Entry 3AO0 (X-ray diffraction, 2.25 A resolution); this record covers chains A and B of the 4 polymer chains in the assembly.

# Chain A
Name: Ethanolamine ammonia-lyase heavy chain
Organism: Escherichia coli
Notes: EC 4.3.1.7
UniProtKB: P0AEJ6 (EUTB_ECOLI); residue numbers follow UniProt; this construct covers 1-453
Chain sequence (453 residues; each row starts with the number of its first residue):
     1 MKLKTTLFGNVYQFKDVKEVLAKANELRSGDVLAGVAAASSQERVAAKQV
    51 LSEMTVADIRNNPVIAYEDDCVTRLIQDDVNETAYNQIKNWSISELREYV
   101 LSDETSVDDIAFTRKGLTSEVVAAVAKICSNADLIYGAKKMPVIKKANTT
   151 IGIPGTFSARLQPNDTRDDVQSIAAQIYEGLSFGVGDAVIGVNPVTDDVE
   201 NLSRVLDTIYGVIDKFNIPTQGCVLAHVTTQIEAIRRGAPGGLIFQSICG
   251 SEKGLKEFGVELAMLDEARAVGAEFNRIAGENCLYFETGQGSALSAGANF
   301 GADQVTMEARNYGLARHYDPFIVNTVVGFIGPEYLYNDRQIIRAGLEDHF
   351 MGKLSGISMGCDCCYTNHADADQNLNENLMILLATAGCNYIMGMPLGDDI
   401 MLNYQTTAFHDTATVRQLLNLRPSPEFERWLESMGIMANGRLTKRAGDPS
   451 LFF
Swiss-Prot annotation at these positions:
  - binding site (substrate): Arg160 to Gln162, Asn193, Glu287, Asp362
  - binding site (adenosylcob(III)alamin): Pro194, Gln246, Ser295, Met401
Residues lining bound ligands:
  - (2S)-2-aminopropan-1-ol (2A1): Arg160, Gln162, Asn193, Leu225, Glu287, Val326, Phe329, Asp362, Met392, Leu402, Tyr404
  - cobalamin (B12): Asn193, Pro194, Val195, Asp197, Leu225, Ala226, His227, Phe245, Gln246, Ser247, Glu257, Phe258, Ser295, Phe329, Ile330, Glu333, Tyr334, Met401, Leu402, Asn403

# Chain B
Name: Ethanolamine ammonia-lyase light chain
Organism: Escherichia coli
Notes: EC 4.3.1.7
UniProtKB: P19636 (EUTC_ECOLI); numbering as in UniProt (aligned over 44-295)
Chain sequence (263 residues; row label = number of the first residue in the row):
    33 MDQSSHHHHHHALDLGSAEAKAWIGVENPHRADVLTELRRSTVARVCTGR
    83 AGPRPRTQALLRFLADHSRSKDTVLKEVPEEWVKAQGLLEVRSEISDKNL
   133 YLTRPDMGRRLCAEAVEALKAQCVANPDVQVVISDGLSTDAITVNYEEIL
   183 PPLMAGLKQAGLKVGTPFFVRYGRVKIEDQIGEILGAKVVILLVGERPGL
   233 GQSESLSCYAVYSPRMATTVEADRTCISNIHQGGTPPVEAAAVIVDLAKR
   283 MLEQKASGINMTR
Unresolved in the structure: 33-43
Construct notes: expression tag (33-43)
Swiss-Prot annotation at these positions:
  - binding site (adenosylcob(III)alamin): Val207, Glu228, Cys258
Residues lining bound ligands: cobalamin (B12): Tyr133, Arg141, Gly168, Leu169, Arg206, Val207, Lys208, Val226, Gly227, Glu228, Arg229, Tyr241, Glu253, Ala254, Arg256, Cys258, Ser260, Asn261

# Interface between chain A and chain B
Contacting residue pairs (95; chain A residue first):
  Leu33(A) - Thr135(B)
  Leu33(A) - Arg136(B)
  Leu33(A) - Pro137(B)
  Leu33(A) - Asp138(B)
  Thr166(A) - Gly265(B)  hydrogen bond (side chain-backbone)
  Arg167(A) - Gly265(B)
  Arg167(A) - Gly266(B)
  Gln171(A) - Ser73(B)  hydrogen bond (backbone-side chain)
  Ser172(A) - Ser73(B)
  Ser172(A) - Thr74(B)  hydrogen bond
  Ala175(A) - Leu70(B)  hydrophobic
  Ala175(A) - Ser73(B)
  Gln176(A) - Thr74(B)
  Gln176(A) - Ala76(B)
  Glu179(A) - Val78(B)
  Glu179(A) - Cys79(B)  hydrogen bond (side chain-backbone)
  Phe183(A) - Arg82(B)
  Lys256(A) - Val252(B)
  Glu257(A) - Lys208(B)  salt bridge
  Glu257(A) - Val252(B)
  Glu257(A) - Glu253(B)  hydrogen bond (side chain-backbone)
  Glu257(A) - Ala254(B)  hydrogen bond (backbone-backbone)
  Gly259(A) - Ala254(B)
  Ser295(A) - Arg141(B)  hydrogen bond (backbone-side chain)
  Ser295(A) - Lys208(B)
  Phe329(A) - Arg229(B)  hydrogen bond (backbone-side chain)
  Ile330(A) - Arg229(B)  hydrogen bond (backbone-side chain)
  Pro332(A) - Leu134(B)
  Glu333(A) - Leu134(B)
  Glu333(A) - Pro137(B)
  Glu333(A) - Arg206(B)  salt bridge
  Tyr365(A) - Phe95(B)
  Tyr365(A) - His99(B)
  Thr366(A) - Arg229(B)
  Asn367(A) - His99(B)  hydrogen bond
  Asn367(A) - Ser102(B)  hydrogen bond
  Asn367(A) - Lys103(B)
  Asn367(A) - Val106(B)
  Asn367(A) - Pro230(B)  hydrogen bond (side chain-backbone)
  Asn367(A) - Gly231(B)  hydrogen bond (side chain-backbone)
  Asn367(A) - Leu232(B)
  His368(A) - Val106(B)
  His368(A) - Leu169(B)
  Ala369(A) - Lys103(B)  hydrogen bond (backbone-side chain)
  Ala371(A) - His99(B)  hydrogen bond (backbone-side chain)
  Asp372(A) - His99(B)
  Gln373(A) - Phe95(B)
  Glu377(A) - Arg86(B)  salt bridge
  Pro395(A) - Arg77(B)
  Pro395(A) - Val78(B)  hydrophobic
  Leu396(A) - Arg77(B)
  Leu396(A) - Pro87(B)  hydrophobic
  Leu396(A) - Ala91(B)  hydrophobic
  Leu396(A) - Phe95(B)
  Asp398(A) - Arg77(B)  salt bridge
  Asp398(A) - Leu232(B)
  Ile400(A) - Val75(B)
  Ile400(A) - Ala76(B)
  Met401(A) - Asn261(B)  hydrogen bond (backbone-side chain)
  Leu402(A) - Arg229(B)  hydrogen bond (backbone-side chain)
  Asn403(A) - Glu228(B)  hydrogen bond
  Asn403(A) - Arg229(B)  hydrogen bond (side chain-backbone)
  Asn403(A) - Pro230(B)
  Asn403(A) - Gly231(B)
  Asn403(A) - Gln234(B)
  Asn403(A) - Ser237(B)
  Gln405(A) - Phe95(B)
  Gln405(A) - His99(B)
  Gln405(A) - Leu232(B)
  His410(A) - Gly81(B)  hydrogen bond (side chain-backbone)
  His410(A) - Pro85(B)
  His410(A) - Arg86(B)
  His410(A) - Pro87(B)
  Asp411(A) - Arg86(B)  salt bridge
  Ala413(A) - Pro85(B)
  Thr414(A) - Pro85(B)  hydrogen bond (side chain-backbone)
  Thr414(A) - Arg86(B)  hydrogen bond
  Gln417(A) - Pro85(B)
  Thr443(A) - Arg82(B)  hydrogen bond (backbone-side chain)
  Lys444(A) - Arg82(B)  hydrogen bond (backbone-side chain)
  Ala446(A) - Arg82(B)  hydrogen bond (backbone-side chain)
  Gly447(A) - Val58(B)
  Gly447(A) - Arg82(B)
  Asp448(A) - Val58(B)
  Asp448(A) - Pro61(B)
  Asp448(A) - His62(B)  hydrogen bond (side chain-backbone)
  Asp448(A) - Leu67(B)
  Pro449(A) - Leu67(B)  hydrophobic
  Pro449(A) - Leu70(B)  hydrophobic
  Ser450(A) - His62(B)  hydrogen bond (backbone-side chain)
  Ser450(A) - Arg63(B)  hydrogen bond (side chain-backbone)
  Ser450(A) - Leu67(B)
  Phe453(A) - His62(B)  hydrogen bond (backbone-side chain)
  Phe453(A) - Arg63(B)
  Phe453(A) - Val66(B)  hydrophobic
Interface residues without a listed pair, chain A (56 interface residues in all): Asp165, Asp169, Val195, Phe258, Tyr334, Asp370, Tyr404, Leu442, Leu451
Interface residues without a listed pair, chain B (54 interface residues in all): Asn60, Ala64, Thr80, Gly233, Ser260, His263, Ile291

# Overview
Chain A and chain B form an interface of 56 and 54 residues respectively, with 29 hydrogen bonds and 5 salt
bridges. Polar pairs include Glu257(A)-Lys208(B), Glu333(A)-Arg206(B) and Glu377(A)-Arg86(B). Cobalamin is
bound between chain A and chain B. Chain A binds (2S)-2-aminopropan-1-ol.
Chain A is Ethanolamine ammonia-lyase heavy chain and chain B is Ethanolamine ammonia-lyase light chain, both
from Escherichia coli; the structure, Crystal structure of ethanolamine ammonia-lyase from Escherichia coli
complexed with CN-CBL and (S)-2-amino-1-propanol, was determined by X-ray diffraction (same publication as
3ANY).
